Entry 6NBX (electron microscopy, 3.50 A resolution); this record covers chains D and P of the 18 polymer chains in the assembly.

[Chain D]
Name: NAD(P)H-quinone oxidoreductase chain 4 1
Source organism: Thermosynechococcus elongatus (strain BP-1)
Notes: EC 1.6.5.-
UniProtKB: Q8DKY0 (NU4C1_THEEB); numbering as in UniProt (aligned over 1-529)
Chain sequence (529 residues; numbered 1 to 529; the number before each row is that of its first residue):
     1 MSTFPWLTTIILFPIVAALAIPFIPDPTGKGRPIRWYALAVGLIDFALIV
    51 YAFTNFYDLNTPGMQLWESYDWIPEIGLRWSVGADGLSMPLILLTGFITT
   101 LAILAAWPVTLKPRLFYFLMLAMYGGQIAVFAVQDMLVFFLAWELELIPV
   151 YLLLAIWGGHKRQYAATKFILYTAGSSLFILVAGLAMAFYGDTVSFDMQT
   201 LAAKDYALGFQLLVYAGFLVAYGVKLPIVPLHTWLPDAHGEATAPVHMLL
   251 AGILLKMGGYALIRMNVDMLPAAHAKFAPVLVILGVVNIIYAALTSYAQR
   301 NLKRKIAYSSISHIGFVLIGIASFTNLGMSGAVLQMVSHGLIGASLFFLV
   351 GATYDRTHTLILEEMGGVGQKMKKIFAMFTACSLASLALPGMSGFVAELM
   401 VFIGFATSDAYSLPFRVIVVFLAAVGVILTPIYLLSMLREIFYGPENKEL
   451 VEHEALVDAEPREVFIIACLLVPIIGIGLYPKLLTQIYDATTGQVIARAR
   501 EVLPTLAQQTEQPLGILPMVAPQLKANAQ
Unresolved in the structure: 1, 506-529

[Chain P]
Name: Proton-translocating NADH-quinone dehydrogenase subunit P NdhP
Source organism: Thermosynechococcus elongatus (strain BP-1)
UniProtKB: V5V507 (V5V507_9CYAN); residues 0-43 here correspond to UniProt positions 1-44 (UniProt number = residue number + 1)
Chain sequence (44 residues; each row starts with the number of its first residue; numbering starts at 0):
     0 MDAVISVKPILLAMTPVFILLCLFFGTRNGFYDTDQYHGNGSAH
Unresolved in the structure: 0-1

[Interface between chain D and chain P]
Pairs across the interface (60):
  W36(D) - L22(P)
  W36(D) - G25(P)
  W36(D) - T26(P)
  L43(D) - F17(P)  hydrophobic
  L43(D) - L22(P)  hydrophobic
  F46(D) - F17(P)  hydrophobic
  A47(D) - I18(P)  hydrophobic
  V50(D) - T14(P)
  F53(D) - K7(P)
  F53(D) - L10(P)  hydrophobic
  T54(D) - K7(P)
  T54(D) - L11(P)
  D58(D) - K7(P)
  L59(D) - K7(P)
  L93(D) - L10(P)  hydrophobic
  F97(D) - F17(P)  hydrophobic
  T100(D) - F17(P)
  L104(D) - C21(P)  hydrophobic
  W107(D) - G25(P)
  W107(D) - N28(P)
  P108(D) - Y31(P)  hydrophobic
  P108(D) - H37(P)
  P108(D) - G38(P)
  T110(D) - N39(P)
  L111(D) - N39(P)
  L111(D) - G40(P)
  I156(D) - H43(P)  hydrogen bond (backbone-side chain)
  G158(D) - A42(P)
  G158(D) - H43(P)  hydrogen bond (backbone-side chain)
  G159(D) - A42(P)
  G159(D) - H43(P)  hydrogen bond (backbone-side chain)
  R162(D) - H43(P)
  T243(D) - S41(P)
  T243(D) - A42(P)
  Y354(D) - A42(P)  hydrogen bond (side chain-backbone)
  D355(D) - F30(P)
  D355(D) - Y31(P)
  R356(D) - F30(P)
  R356(D) - Y31(P)
  H358(D) - Y36(P)
  H358(D) - H37(P)
  L456(D) - F30(P)  hydrophobic
  L456(D) - D34(P)
  D458(D) - F30(P)
  E460(D) - G29(P)
  P461(D) - F24(P)
  P461(D) - G29(P)
  R462(D) - F24(P)
  R462(D) - R27(P)
  R462(D) - Y31(P)
  F465(D) - C21(P)  hydrophobic
  F465(D) - F24(P)  hydrophobic
  C469(D) - F17(P)  hydrophobic
  Y480(D) - V3(P)
  Y480(D) - I4(P)  hydrophobic
  L483(D) - V6(P)
  L483(D) - I9(P)  hydrophobic
  Q486(D) - I4(P)  hydrogen bond (side chain-backbone)
  Q486(D) - S5(P)
  Q486(D) - V6(P)
Interface residues without a listed pair, chain D (45 interface residues in all): R32, L101, W157, H160, A242, K303, G351, K482, I487
Interface residues without a listed pair, chain P (32 interface residues in all): L20, D32

[Overview]
45 residues of chain D and 32 residues of chain P are in contact, with 5 hydrogen bonds. Polar contacts
include I156(D)-H43(P), G158(D)-H43(P) and G159(D)-H43(P).
Chain D is NAD(P)H-quinone oxidoreductase chain 4 1 and chain P is Proton-translocating NADH-quinone
dehydrogenase subunit P NdhP, both from Thermosynechococcus elongatus (strain BP-1); the structure,
T.elongatus NDH (data-set 2), was determined by electron microscopy together with 6NBQ and 6NBY from the same
study.
